4HFE - chains A and B of the 5 polymer chains in the assembly; structure by X-ray diffraction, 2.80 A resolution.

== Chain A (and B) ==
Molecule: Proton-gated ion channel
Organism: Gloeobacter violaceus
Notes: chain B of this document is another copy of the same molecule, construct and numbering; everything in this record applies to it too
UniProt: Q7NDN8 (GLIC_GLOVI); residues 2-317 here correspond to UniProt positions 44-359 (UniProt number = residue number + 42)
Amino-acid sequence (317 residues; row label = number of the first residue in the row):
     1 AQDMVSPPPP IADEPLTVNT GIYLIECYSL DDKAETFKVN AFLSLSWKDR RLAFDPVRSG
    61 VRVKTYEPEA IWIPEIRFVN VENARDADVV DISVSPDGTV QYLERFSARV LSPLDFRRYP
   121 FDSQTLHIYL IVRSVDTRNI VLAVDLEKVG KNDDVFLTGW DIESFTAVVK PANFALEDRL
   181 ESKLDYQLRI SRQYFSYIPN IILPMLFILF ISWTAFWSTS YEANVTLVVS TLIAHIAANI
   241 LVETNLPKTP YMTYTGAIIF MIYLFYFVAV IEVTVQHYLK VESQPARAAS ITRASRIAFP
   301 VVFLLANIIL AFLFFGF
Not modelled in the structure: 1-4, 316-317
Construct notes: expression tag (1); engineered mutation A238 (Phe280 in Q7NDN8)
Ion coordination: Na+ near I71 (its only coordinating residue here)
Small-molecule neighbours: diundecyl phosphatidyl choline (PLC): R118, F121, Y194, I198, I202, L203, L206, Y254, I258, N307, A311, F315
Reported in the primary citation:
  - binding site for ethanol: N200

== Interface between chain A and chain B ==
Residue-residue contacts (76; chain A residue first):
  Y23(A) with L176(B); E177(B)
  I25(A) with V79(B)
  E26(A) with V79(B); N80(B); L111(B)
  Y28(A) with E82(B), hydrogen bond (side chain-backbone); L111(B), hydrophobic
  N40(A) with V81(B); E82(B), hydrogen bond (side chain-backbone)
  F42(A) with L176(B), hydrophobic; E181(B)
  V63(A) with D136(B)
  T65(A) with D136(B)
  D86(A) with N83(B), hydrogen bond
  D88(A) with A84(B)
  V90(A) with E75(B); R77(B); R133(B)
  D91(A) with D136(B); R179(B), salt bridge
  S93(A) with D136(B), hydrogen bond; R179(B), hydrogen bond
  L103(A) with R133(B); E177(B)
  R105(A) with R77(B); F78(B), hydrogen bond (side chain-backbone); V79(B), hydrogen bond (side chain-backbone)
  S107(A) with E82(B); N83(B), hydrogen bond
  K148(A) with E177(B); D178(B), salt bridge
  F156(A) with L111(B), hydrophobic; P113(B)
  T158(A) with E35(B)
  Q193(A) with P250(B)
  F195(A) with T249(B); P250(B); Y251(B); M252(B), hydrophobic
  S196(A) with K248(B); T249(B)
  Y197(A) with K248(B)
  P199(A) with M252(B), hydrophobic; F260(B)
  N200(A) with N239(B); E243(B)
  L203(A) with F260(B), hydrophobic
  P204(A) with Y263(B)
  F207(A) with F260(B), hydrophobic; Y263(B), hydrophobic; L264(B), hydrophobic; F267(B)
  I208(A) with L232(B), hydrophobic; I236(B), hydrophobic
  F210(A) with F267(B), hydrophobic
  I211(A) with L232(B), hydrophobic; F267(B), hydrophobic; V270(B), hydrophobic
  T214(A) with V270(B); T274(B)
  W217(A) with T274(B); Y278(B)
  S218(A) with Y221(B)
  S220(A) with E222(B), hydrogen bond
  A223(A) with Y221(B), hydrophobic; V225(B)
  T226(A) with V225(B)
  L227(A) with Y221(B); V225(B), hydrophobic
  S230(A) with V229(B); I233(B)
  A234(A) with I236(B), hydrophobic
  L241(A) with I240(B), hydrophobic
  N245(A) with K248(B)
  R296(A) with Y278(B)
Interface residues without a listed pair, chain A (48 interface residues in all): S44, V89, G159, I201, T219
Interface residues without a listed pair, chain B (47 interface residues in all): K33, I131, T226, P247, H277, V281

== Summary ==
48 residues of chain A face 47 of chain B across their interface, with 9 hydrogen bonds and 2 salt bridges.
Polar contacts include D91(A)-R179(B), K148(A)-D178(B) and Y28(A)-E82(B). Chain A binds diundecyl phosphatidyl
choline. The paper reports a binding site for ethanol at N200(A).
Both chains are Proton-gated ion channel (Gloeobacter violaceus). Entry 4HFE (The GLIC pentameric Ligand-Gated
Ion Channel F14'A ethanol-sensitive mutant complexed to ethanol) was determined by X-ray diffraction (same
publication as 4HFB, 4HFC, 4HFD and 4HFH).
